PDB entry 7MI9 | electron microscopy, 3.89 A resolution | chains C and G of the 10 polymer chains in the assembly

== Chain C ==
Protein: CRISPR-associated exonuclease Cas4/endonuclease Cas1 fusion
From: Geobacter sulfurreducens
Notes: EC 3.1.-.-, 3.1.12.1
UniProt: Q74H36 (CS4F1_GEOSL); numbering as in UniProt (aligned over 1-559)
Chain sequence (559 residues; numbered 1 to 559; the number before each row is that of its first residue):
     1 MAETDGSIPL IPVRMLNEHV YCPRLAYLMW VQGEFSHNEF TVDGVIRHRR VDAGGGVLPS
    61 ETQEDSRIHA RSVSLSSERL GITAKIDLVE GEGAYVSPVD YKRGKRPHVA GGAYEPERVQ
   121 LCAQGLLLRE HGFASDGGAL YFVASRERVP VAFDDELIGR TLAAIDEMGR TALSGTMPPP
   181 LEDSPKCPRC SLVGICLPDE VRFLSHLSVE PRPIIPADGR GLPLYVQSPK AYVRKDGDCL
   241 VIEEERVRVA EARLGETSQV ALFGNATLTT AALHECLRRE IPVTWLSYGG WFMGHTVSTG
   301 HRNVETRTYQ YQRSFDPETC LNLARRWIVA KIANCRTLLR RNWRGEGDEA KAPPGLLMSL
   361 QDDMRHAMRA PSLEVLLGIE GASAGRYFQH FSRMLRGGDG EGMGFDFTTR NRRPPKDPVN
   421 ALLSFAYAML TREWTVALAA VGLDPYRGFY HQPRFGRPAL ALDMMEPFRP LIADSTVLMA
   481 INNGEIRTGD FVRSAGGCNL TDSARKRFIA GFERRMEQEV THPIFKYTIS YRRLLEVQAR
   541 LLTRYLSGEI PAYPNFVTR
Not modelled in the structure: 1-219, 559
UniProt features mapped onto this chain:
  - binding site ([4Fe-4S] cluster): Cys22, Cys187, Cys190, Cys196
  - binding site (Mn(2+)): Asp87, Asp100, Glu380, His451, Glu466
From the paper describing this entry:
  - specificity-determining residues: Glu18
  - specificity-determining residues: Arg14, Leu25, Leu192 (by similarity / conservation)
  - mutagenesis - H48G, D100A: decreased catalytic activity
  - mutagenesis - S191A: decreased catalytic activity on Gsu-PAM
  - mutagenesis - E18Y: abolished catalytic activity on both PAMs

== Chain G ==
Molecule: 80-nt DNA strand
Sequence (80 nucleotides; numbered 1 to 80; the number before each row is that of its first residue):
     1 AGGACAACGT TACGGACGGC ACAGCCTTTT TGCTTCAATG AGGCCGGGGC ATCATGGCCC
    61 CGGAATACGG CTCTTTTCCG

== Interface between chain C and chain G ==
Residue-residue contacts - 4 pairs, chain C then chain G:
  Arg278(C) - DC26(G)  base contact
  Lys526(C) - DC44(G)  hydrogen bond to the phosphate
  Lys526(C) - DC45(G)  salt bridge to the phosphate
  Tyr527(C) - DC44(G)  phosphate contact
Also at the interface, not in a pair above, chain C (5 interface residues in all): Arg302, Thr528
Also at the interface, not in a pair above, chain G (5 interface residues in all): DT30, DG43

== Overview ==
The chain C/chain G interface involves 5 residues from each chain; the contacts include 1 hydrogen bond and 1
salt bridge. Polar pairs include Lys526(C)-DC44(G) and Lys526(C)-DC45(G). The paper reports that H48G and
D100A of chain C reduce catalytic activity; specificity determinants Glu18(C), Arg14(C) and Leu25(C) among
others; 4 substitutions were tested in all.
Here chain C is CRISPR-associated exonuclease Cas4/endonuclease Cas1 fusion (Geobacter sulfurreducens) and
chain G is an 80-nt DNA strand. Entry 7MI9 (Full integration complex of Cas1/Cas2 from Cas4-containing system)
was determined by electron microscopy together with 7MI4, 7MI5, 7MIB and 7MID from the same study.
